PDB entry 3BG7 | X-ray diffraction, 2.10 A resolution | chains C and D of the 4 polymer chains in the assembly

== Chain C (and D) ==
Molecule: Pyranose oxidase
From: Trametes multicolor
Notes: EC 1.1.3.10; chain D of this document is another copy of the same molecule, construct and numbering; everything in this record applies to it too
UniProtKB: Q7ZA32 (Q7ZA32_TRAOC); residues 1-623 here = UniProt positions 1-623
Amino-acid sequence (623 residues; numbered 1 to 623; the number before each row is that of its first residue):
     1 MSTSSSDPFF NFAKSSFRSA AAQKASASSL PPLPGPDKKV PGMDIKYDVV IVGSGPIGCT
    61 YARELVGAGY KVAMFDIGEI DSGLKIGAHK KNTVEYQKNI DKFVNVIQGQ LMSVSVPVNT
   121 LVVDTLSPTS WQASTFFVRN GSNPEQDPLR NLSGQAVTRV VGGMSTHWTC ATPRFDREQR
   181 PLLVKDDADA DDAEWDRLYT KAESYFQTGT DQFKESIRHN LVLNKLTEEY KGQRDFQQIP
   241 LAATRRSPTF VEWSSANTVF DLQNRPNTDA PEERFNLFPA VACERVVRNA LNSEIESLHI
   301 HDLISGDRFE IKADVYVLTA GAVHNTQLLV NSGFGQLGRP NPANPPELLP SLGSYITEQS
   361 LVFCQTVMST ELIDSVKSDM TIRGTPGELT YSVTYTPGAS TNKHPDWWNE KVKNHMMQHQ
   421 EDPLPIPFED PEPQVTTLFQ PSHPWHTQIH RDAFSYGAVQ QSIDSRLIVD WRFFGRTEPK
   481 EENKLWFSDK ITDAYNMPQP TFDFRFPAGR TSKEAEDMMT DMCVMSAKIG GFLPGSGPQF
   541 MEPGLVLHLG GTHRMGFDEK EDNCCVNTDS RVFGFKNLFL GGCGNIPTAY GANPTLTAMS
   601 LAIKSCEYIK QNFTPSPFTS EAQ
Unresolved in the structure: 1-42, 620-623
Construct notes: engineered mutation Gly-537 (Leu in Q7ZA32)
Covalently attached groups: flavin-adenine dinucleotide (FAD) linked to His-167
Ligand contacts: FAD (flavin-adenine dinucleotide): Val-52, Gly-53, Ser-54, Gly-55, Pro-56, Ile-57, Gly-58, Phe-75, Asp-76, Ile-77, Gly-78, Ile-107, Leu-111, Thr-158, Arg-159, Val-160, Gly-162, Gly-163, Met-164, Ser-165, Trp-168, Thr-169, Cys-170, Ala-171, Val-281, Ala-282, Cys-283, Thr-319, Ala-320, Gly-321, His-324, Leu-547, His-548, Gly-582, Cys-583, Asn-593, Pro-594, Thr-595

== Interface between chain C and chain D ==
Pairs across the interface - 108 pairs, chain C then chain D:
  Glu-79(C) with Thr-93(D); Val-94(D), hydrogen bond (side chain-backbone)
  Ile-80(C) with Gly-83(D)
  Asp-81(C) with Gly-83(D)
  Gly-83(C) with Ile-80(D); Asp-81(D)
  Leu-84(C) with Ile-80(D), hydrophobic
  Thr-93(C) with Glu-79(D)
  Val-94(C) with Glu-79(D), hydrogen bond (backbone-side chain); Ile-304(D), hydrophobic; Tyr-495(D)
  Glu-95(C) with Met-112(D); Arg-159(D), salt bridge; Tyr-495(D), hydrogen bond
  Tyr-96(C) with Gly-109(D), hydrogen bond (side chain-backbone)
  Lys-98(C) with Ala-494(D), hydrogen bond (side chain-backbone); Tyr-495(D)
  Asn-99(C) with Met-112(D), hydrogen bond
  Lys-102(C) with Gln-108(D), hydrogen bond (side chain-backbone); Gly-109(D); Leu-111(D), hydrogen bond (side chain-backbone); Met-112(D)
  Asn-105(C) with Asn-105(D); Gln-108(D); Gly-109(D)
  Gln-108(C) with Lys-102(D), hydrogen bond (backbone-side chain); Asn-105(D), hydrogen bond
  Gly-109(C) with Tyr-96(D), hydrogen bond (backbone-side chain); Lys-102(D); Asn-105(D)
  Leu-111(C) with Lys-102(D), hydrogen bond (backbone-side chain)
  Met-112(C) with Glu-95(D); Asn-99(D); Lys-102(D)
  Asn-119(C) with Ala-458(D), hydrogen bond (side chain-backbone); Gln-461(D); Ser-462(D), hydrogen bond
  Leu-121(C) with Ala-458(D); Val-459(D), hydrophobic; Ser-462(D), hydrogen bond (backbone-side chain)
  Val-123(C) with Val-459(D); Pro-534(D), hydrophobic
  Thr-125(C) with Pro-534(D)
  Leu-126(C) with Val-367(D), hydrophobic; Pro-534(D)
  Ser-127(C) with Gly-531(D)
  Thr-129(C) with Ser-369(D); Thr-370(D), hydrogen bond (backbone-backbone)
  Ser-130(C) with Val-367(D), hydrogen bond (side chain-backbone); Met-368(D); Thr-370(D), hydrogen bond (backbone-side chain); Gly-531(D), hydrogen bond (side chain-backbone)
  Trp-131(C) with Val-367(D); Met-368(D), hydrogen bond (backbone-backbone); Thr-370(D); Ile-373(D); Pro-423(D); Leu-424(D); Leu-467(D), hydrophobic
  Phe-137(C) with Asp-422(D); Pro-423(D); Asp-464(D)
  Arg-139(C) with Ser-462(D), hydrogen bond (side chain-backbone); Asp-464(D)
  Asn-140(C) with Gln-461(D), hydrogen bond (side chain-backbone); Ile-463(D), hydrogen bond (side chain-backbone); Asp-464(D); Ser-465(D), hydrogen bond (side chain-backbone)
  Arg-159(C) with Glu-95(D), salt bridge
  Ile-304(C) with Val-94(D), hydrophobic
  Val-367(C) with Leu-126(D), hydrophobic; Ser-130(D), hydrogen bond (backbone-side chain); Trp-131(D)
  Met-368(C) with Ser-130(D); Trp-131(D), hydrogen bond (backbone-backbone)
  Ser-369(C) with Thr-129(D); Trp-131(D)
  Thr-370(C) with Thr-129(D), hydrogen bond (backbone-backbone); Ser-130(D), hydrogen bond (side chain-backbone); Trp-131(D)
  Ile-373(C) with Trp-131(D)
  Pro-423(C) with Trp-131(D); Phe-137(D)
  Leu-424(C) with Trp-131(D)
  Ala-458(C) with Asn-119(D), hydrogen bond (backbone-side chain); Leu-121(D)
  Val-459(C) with Leu-121(D), hydrophobic; Val-123(D)
  Gln-461(C) with Asn-119(D); Asn-140(D), hydrogen bond (backbone-side chain)
  Ser-462(C) with Asn-119(D), hydrogen bond; Leu-121(D), hydrogen bond (side chain-backbone); Arg-139(D), hydrogen bond (backbone-side chain)
  Ile-463(C) with Asn-140(D), hydrogen bond (backbone-side chain)
  Asp-464(C) with Phe-137(D); Arg-139(D); Asn-140(D)
  Ser-465(C) with Asn-140(D), hydrogen bond (backbone-side chain)
  Leu-467(C) with Trp-131(D), hydrophobic
  Ala-494(C) with Lys-98(D), hydrogen bond (backbone-side chain)
  Tyr-495(C) with Val-94(D); Glu-95(D), hydrogen bond; Lys-98(D)
  Gly-531(C) with Ser-127(D); Ser-130(D), hydrogen bond (backbone-side chain)
  Pro-534(C) with Val-123(D), hydrophobic; Thr-125(D); Leu-126(D)
Interface residues without a listed pair, chain C (60 interface residues in all): Ser-82, Asn-92, Gln-110, Val-122, Ala-133, Leu-303, Asp-422, Arg-466, Gly-530, Phe-532
Interface residues without a listed pair, chain D (59 interface residues in all): Leu-84, Val-106, Gln-110, Val-122, Val-138, Leu-303, Arg-466, Gly-530, Phe-532

== Summary ==
60 residues of chain C and 59 residues of chain D are in contact; the contacts include 38 hydrogen bonds and 2
salt bridges. Polar pairs include Glu-95(C)/Arg-159(D), Glu-79(C)/Val-94(D) and Glu-95(C)/Tyr-495(D).
Covalently linked flavin-adenine dinucleotide: at His-167(C).
Both chains are Pyranose oxidase (Trametes multicolor). Entry 3BG7 (Pyranose 2-oxidase from Trametes
multicolor, L537G mutant) was determined by X-ray diffraction together with 3BG6 and 3BLY from the same study.
